Entry 6N2Y (electron microscopy, 3.00 A resolution); this record covers chains b2 and b1 of the 22 polymer chains in the assembly.

[Chain b2]
Protein: ATP synthase subunit b
Source organism: Bacillus sp. (strain PS3)
Amino-acid sequence (168 residues; numbered 1 to 627; 459 numbers in that range are skipped by the numbering (no residue carries them; nothing is unmodelled there); the number before each row is that of its first residue; X marks 17 residues of unknown identity (built as UNK)):
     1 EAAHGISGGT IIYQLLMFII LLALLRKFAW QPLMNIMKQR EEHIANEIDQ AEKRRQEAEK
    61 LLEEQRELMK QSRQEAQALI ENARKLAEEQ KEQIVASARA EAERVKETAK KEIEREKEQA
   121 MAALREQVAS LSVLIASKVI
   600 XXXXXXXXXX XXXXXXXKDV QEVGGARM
Not modelled in the structure: 1-6, 617-627

[Chain b1]
Protein: ATP synthase subunit b
Source organism: Bacillus sp. (strain PS3)
Amino-acid sequence (168 residues; numbered 1 to 168; the number before each row is that of its first residue):
     1 EAAHGISGGT IIYQLLMFII LLALLRKFAW QPLMNIMKQR EEHIANEIDQ AEKRRQEAEK
    61 LLEEQRELMK QSRQEAQALI ENARKLAEEQ KEQIVASARA EAERVKETAK KEIEREKEQA
   121 MAALREQVAS LSVLIASKVI EKELTEQDQR KLIEAYIKDV QEVGGARM
Not modelled in the structure: 1-6, 164-168

[Chain b2 / chain b1 interface]
Pairs across the interface - 19 pairs, chain b2 then chain b1:
  Arg40(b2) - Ile44(b1)
  Arg40(b2) - Ile48(b1)
  Glu47(b2) - Ala51(b1)
  Glu47(b2) - Arg55(b1)
  Ala51(b2) - Arg54(b1)
  Ala51(b2) - Arg55(b1)
  Ala51(b2) - Ala58(b1)
  Arg54(b2) - Ala58(b1)
  Ala58(b2) - Leu62(b1)  hydrophobic
  Ala58(b2) - Gln65(b1)
  Ser72(b2) - Ala76(b1)
  Ala76(b2) - Ala83(b1)
  Leu79(b2) - Ala87(b1)
  Ile80(b2) - Ala87(b1)  hydrophobic
  Ala83(b2) - Ala87(b1)
  Ala87(b2) - Lys91(b1)
  Lys91(b2) - Ala98(b1)
  Ala98(b2) - Ala102(b1)  hydrophobic
  Ala102(b2) - Ala109(b1)  hydrophobic
Interface residues without a listed pair, chain b2 (22 interface residues in all): Arg55, Leu61, Leu62, Ile94, Leu131, Ser132, Ile135, Ala136
Interface residues without a listed pair, chain b1 (24 interface residues in all): Glu59, Leu61, Leu79, Ile94, Val105, Ser132, Ile135, Ala136, Val139

[Overview]
Chain b2 and chain b1 form an interface of 22 and 24 residues respectively.
Chain b2 is ATP synthase subunit b and chain b1 is ATP synthase subunit b, both from Bacillus sp. (strain
PS3); the structure, Bacillus PS3 ATP synthase class 1, was determined by electron microscopy together with
6N2D, 6N2Z and 6N30 from the same study.
